Entry 6NFV (X-ray diffraction, 2.13 A resolution); this record covers chains A and C of the 3 polymer chains in the assembly.

[Chain A]
Name: antibody fragment heavy chain
Organism: Mus musculus
Notes: antibody fragment or engineered binder
Sequence (219 residues; each row starts with the number of its first residue):
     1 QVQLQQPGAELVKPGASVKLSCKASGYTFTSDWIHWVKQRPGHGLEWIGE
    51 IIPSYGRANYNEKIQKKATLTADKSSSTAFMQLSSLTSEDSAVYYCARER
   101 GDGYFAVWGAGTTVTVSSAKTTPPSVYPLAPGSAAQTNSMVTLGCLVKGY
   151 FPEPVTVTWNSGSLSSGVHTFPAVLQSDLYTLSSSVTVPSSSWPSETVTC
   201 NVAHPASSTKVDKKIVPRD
Cystine bridges: C22-C96

[Chain C]
Name: pH-gated potassium channel KcsA
Organism: Streptomyces lividans
Reference sequence: P0A334 (KCSA_STRLI); residues 22-124 here = UniProt positions 22-124
Sequence (103 residues; row label = number of the first residue in the row):
    22 SALHWRAAGAATVLLVIVLLAGSYLAVLAERGAPGAQLITYPRALWWSVE
    72 TATTVCYGDLYPVTLWGRCVAVVVMVAGITSFGLVTAALATWFVGREQER
   122 RGH
Differences from the reference sequence: engineered mutation C77 (Gly in P0A334), C90 (Leu in P0A334)
Curated features (UniProtKB/Swiss-Prot):
  - motif: T75, V76, Y78 to D80 (Selectivity filter)
  - mutagenesis: E71 (E71A: Prevents channel inactivation)
Metal / ion sites: K+ site 1 near T75 (its only coordinating residue here); K+ site 2 near C77 (its only coordinating residue here)
Small-molecule neighbours:
  - 1EM ((1S)-2-hydroxy-1-[(nonanoyloxy)methyl]ethyl myristate): L41, S44, Y45, Y62, P63, R64, L66, W67, V70, V84, T85, L86, R89, V93
  - nonan-1-ol (F09): L46, L49, A50, W87, V91
What the authors report for this chain:
  - conformationally variable residues: V76
  - K+ coordination: C77

[Chain A / chain C interface]
Pairs across the interface - 23 pairs, chain A then chain C:
  T30(A) - Y45(C)
  S31(A) - Y62(C)
  W33(A) - R52(C)
  W33(A) - Y62(C)  hydrogen bond
  E50(A) - R52(C)  salt bridge
  I52(A) - Y45(C)
  I52(A) - L49(C)  hydrophobic
  I52(A) - Y62(C)
  S54(A) - Y45(C)  hydrogen bond
  Y55(A) - Y45(C)
  Y55(A) - L49(C)  hydrophobic
  R57(A) - L49(C)
  R57(A) - G53(C)
  N59(A) - R52(C)
  N59(A) - G53(C)
  E62(A) - P55(C)
  E99(A) - R52(C)  salt bridge
  G101(A) - R52(C)
  G101(A) - T61(C)
  G101(A) - Y62(C)  hydrogen bond (backbone-backbone)
  G101(A) - P63(C)
  D102(A) - T61(C)
  G103(A) - T61(C)
Interface residues without a listed pair, chain A (16 interface residues in all): H35, R100
Interface residues without a listed pair, chain C (9 interface residues in all): V48

[Summary]
16 residues of chain A face 9 of chain C across their interface; the contacts include 3 hydrogen bonds and 2
salt bridges. Among the polar pairs are E50(A)-R52(C), E99(A)-R52(C) and W33(A)-Y62(C). Nonan-1-ol and
compound 1EM are bound between chain A and chain C. The paper reports K+ coordination by C77(C);
conformational variability at V76(C).
Chain A is antibody fragment heavy chain (Mus musculus) and chain C is pH-gated potassium channel KcsA
(Streptomyces lividans); the structure, Structure of the KcsA-G77C mutant or the 2,4-ion bound configuration
of a K+ channel selectivity filter, was determined by X-ray diffraction together with 6NFU and 6PA0 from the
same study.
